4QXA - chains A and B; structure by X-ray diffraction, 2.30 A resolution.

# Chain A
Molecule: Ras-related protein Rab-9A
Organism: Mus musculus
Reference sequence: Q9R0M6 (RAB9A_MOUSE); residues 1-199 here = UniProt positions 1-199
Chain sequence (208 residues; row label = number of the first residue in the row; numbering starts at 0):
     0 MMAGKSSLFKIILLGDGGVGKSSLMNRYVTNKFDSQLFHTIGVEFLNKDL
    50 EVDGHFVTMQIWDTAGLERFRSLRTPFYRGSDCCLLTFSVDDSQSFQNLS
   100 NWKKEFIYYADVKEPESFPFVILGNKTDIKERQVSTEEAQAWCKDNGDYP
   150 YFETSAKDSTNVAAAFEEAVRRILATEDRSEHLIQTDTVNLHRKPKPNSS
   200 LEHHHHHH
Disordered / not traced: 0-5, 178-207
Differences from the reference sequence: expression tag (0, 200-207); engineered mutation Leu66 (Gln in Q9R0M6)
Swiss-Prot annotation at these positions:
  - motif: Lys31 to Val42 (Switch 1), Ala64 to Arg78 (Switch 2)
  - binding site (GTP): Gly17, Val18, Gly19, Lys20, Ser21, Ser22, Asp33, Ser34, His38, Thr39, Gly65, Asn124, Lys125, Asp127, Ala155, Lys156
  - binding site (Mg(2+)): Ser21, Thr39, Asp62
  - modified residue: Ala2 (N-acetylalanine), Ser34 (Phosphoserine), Ser179 (Phosphoserine), Thr187 (Phosphothreonine)
Bound ions: Mg2+: Ser21, Thr39 (together with GTP)
Ligand contacts: GTP (guanosine-5'-triphosphate): Asp15, Gly16, Gly17, Val18, Gly19, Lys20, Ser21, Ser22, Phe32, Asp33, Ser34, Gln35, Leu36, Phe37, His38, Thr39, Thr63, Ala64, Gly65, Leu66, Asn124, Lys125, Asp127, Ile128, Ser154, Ala155, Lys156
Reported in the primary citation:
  - conformationally variable residues: Phe37, Glu43, Arg68
  - mutagenesis - I40A/G41D/F44A, G41A, F44A: abolished co-localization with Small G protein signaling modulator 1 (chain B)

# Chain B
Molecule: Small G protein signaling modulator 1
Organism: Mus musculus
Reference sequence: Q8BPQ7 (SGSM1_MOUSE); residues 254-425 here = UniProt positions 254-425
Chain sequence (180 residues; numbered 246 to 425; the number before each row is that of its first residue):
   246 MAHHHHHHATLLYGKNNVLVQPRDDMEAVPGYLSLHQTADVMTLKWTPNQ
   296 LMNGSVGDLDYEKSVYWDYAVTIRLEEIVYLHCHQQVDSGGTVVLVSQDG
   346 IQRPPFRFPKGGHLLQFLSCLENGLLPHGQLDPPLWSQRGKGKVFPKLRK
   396 RSPQGSSESTSSDKEDDEATDYVFRIIYPG
Disordered / not traced: 246-253, 390-413, 425
Differences from the reference sequence: expression tag (246-253)
Swiss-Prot annotation at these positions:
  - mutagenesis: Leu256 (L256A: Abolishes interaction with RAB9A), Lys260 (K260A: Abolishes interaction with RAB9A), Asn261 (N261A: Abolishes interaction with RAB9A), Asn262 (N262A: Mildly impaired interaction with RAB9A), Tyr277 (Y277A: Abolishes interaction with RAB9A), Asn294 (N294A: Abolishes interaction with RAB9A), Met297 (M297A: Abolishes interaction with RAB9A)
Reported in the primary citation:
  - mutagenesis - L256A, L256A/N261A/Y277A, N261A, Y277A: abolished co-localization with Ras-related protein Rab-9A (chain A)

# Chain A / chain B interface
Pairs across the interface - 20 pairs, chain A then chain B:
  Phe37(A) - Asn261(B)
  Phe37(A) - Asn262(B)
  Thr39(A) - Asn261(B)
  Ile40(A) - Asn261(B)  hydrogen bond (backbone-side chain)
  Ile40(A) - Asn294(B)
  Ile40(A) - Met297(B)  hydrophobic
  Gly41(A) - Asn261(B)  hydrogen bond (backbone-side chain)
  Gly41(A) - Tyr277(B)
  Val42(A) - Leu256(B)  hydrophobic
  Val42(A) - Gly259(B)
  Val42(A) - Tyr277(B)  hydrogen bond (backbone-side chain)
  Glu43(A) - Gly259(B)
  Glu43(A) - Lys260(B)  salt bridge
  Glu43(A) - Asn261(B)  hydrogen bond (side chain-backbone)
  Phe44(A) - Leu257(B)
  Phe44(A) - Gln361(B)  hydrogen bond (backbone-side chain)
  Leu45(A) - Gln361(B)
  Arg68(A) - Asn298(B)  hydrogen bond (side chain-backbone)
  Phe69(A) - Asn298(B)
  Phe76(A) - Leu256(B)  hydrophobic
Also at the interface, not in a pair above, chain A (13 interface residues in all): Trp61, Leu72
Also at the interface, not in a pair above, chain B (12 interface residues in all): Tyr258
Interface features reported in the paper:
  - pairs named by the authors: Gly41(A)-Asn261(B) (backbone contact), Val42(A)-Tyr277(B) (backbone contact), Glu43(A)-Asn261(B) (hydrogen bond), Glu43(A)-Lys260(B) (salt bridge), Phe44(A)-Leu256(B) (hydrophobic contact), Phe44(A)-Gln361(B) (backbone contact), Trp61(A)-Leu256(B) (hydrophobic contact), Arg68(A)-Asn298(B) (hydrogen bond), Phe76(A)-Leu256(B) (hydrophobic contact)
  - interface residues, chain A: Phe37(A), Phe69(A), Leu72(A)
  - hot spots on chain A (mutagenesis) - F69A, L72A: decreased binding to Small G protein signaling modulator 1 (chain B)
  - hot spots on chain A (mutagenesis) - F37A: unchanged binding to Small G protein signaling modulator 1 (chain B)
  - interface residues, chain B: Asn262(B), Asn294(B), Met297(B)
  - hot spots on chain B (mutagenesis) - L256A (70- to 140-fold), N262A, M297A (70- to 140-fold): decreased binding to Ras-related protein Rab-9A (chain A)
  - hot spots on chain B (mutagenesis) - N294A: abolished binding to Ras-related protein Rab-9A (chain A)

# Summary
Chain A and chain B form an interface of 13 and 12 residues respectively, with 6 hydrogen bonds and 1 salt
bridge. Polar pairs include Glu43(A)-Lys260(B), Ile40(A)-Asn261(B) and Gly41(A)-Asn261(B). The paper describes
backbone contacts between Gly41(A) and Asn261(B), Val42(A) and Tyr277(B) and Phe44(A) and Gln361(B); hydrogen
bonds between Glu43(A) and Asn261(B) and Arg68(A) and Asn298(B); a salt bridge between Glu43(A) and Lys260(B).
The paper reports that L256A, L256A/N261A/Y277A and N261A of chain B, among others, abolish co-localization
with Ras-related protein Rab-9A (chain A); interface residues Phe37(A), Phe69(A) and Asn262(B) among others;
13 substitutions were tested in all.
Chain A is Ras-related protein Rab-9A and chain B is Small G protein signaling modulator 1, both from Mus
musculus; the structure, Crystal structure of the Rab9A-RUTBC2 RBD complex, was determined by X-ray
diffraction.
